PDB entry 9GUT | electron microscopy, 2.80 A resolution | chains A and D of the 24 polymer chains in the assembly

== Chain A ==
Molecule: 16S ribosomal RNA
From: Escherichia coli K-12
Sequence (3082 nucleotides; each row starts with the number of its first residue):
     1 AAAUUGAAGA GUUUGAUCAU GGCUCAGAUU GAACGCUGGC GGCAGGCCUA ACACAUGCAA
    61 GUCGAACGGU AACAGGAAGA AGCUUGCUUC UUUGCUGACG AGUGGCGGAC GGGUGAGUAA
   121 UGUCUGGGAA ACUGCCUGAU GGAGGGGGAU AACUACUGGA AACGGUAGCU AAUACCGCAU
   181 AACGUCGCAA GACCAAAGAG GGGUACCUUC GGGCCUCUUG CCAUCGGAUG UGCCCAGAUG
   241 GGAUUAGCUA GUAGGUGGGG UAACGGCUCA CCUAGGCGAC GAUCCCUAGC UGGUCUGAGA
   301 GGAUGACCAG CCACACUGGA ACUGAGACAC GGUCCAGACU CCUACGGGAG GCAGCAGUGG
   361 GGAAUAUUGC ACAAUGGGCG CAAGCCUGAU GCAGCCAUGC CGCGUGUAUG AAGAAGGCCU
   421 UCGGGUUGUA AAGUACUUUC AGCGGGGAGG AAGGGAGUAA AGUUAAUACC UUUGCUCAUU
   481 GACGUUACCC GCAGAAGAAG CACCGGCUAA CUCCGUGCCA GCAGCCXCGG UAAUACGGAG
   541 GGUGCAAGCG UUAAUCGGAA UUACUGGGCG UAAAGCGCAC GCAGGCGGUU UGUUAAGUCA
   601 GAUGUGAAAU CCCCGGGCUC AACCUGGGAA CUGCAUCUGA UACUGGCAAG CUUGAGUCUC
   661 GUAGAGGGGG GUAGAAUUCC AGGUGUAGCG GUGAAAUGCG UAGAGAUCUG GAGGAAUACC
   721 GGUGGCGAAG GCGGCCCCCU GGACGAAGAC UGACGCUCAG GUGCGAAAGC GUGGGGAGCA
   781 AACAGGAUUA GAUACCCUGG UAGUCCACGC CGUAAACGAU GUCGACUUGG AGGUUGUGCC
   841 CUUGAGGCGU GGCUUCCGGA GCUAACGCGU UAAGUCGACC GCCUGGGGAG UACGGCCGCA
   901 AGGUUAAAAC UCAAAUGAAU UGACGGGGGC CCGCACAAGC GGUGGAGCAU GUGGUUUAAU
   961 UCGAUGXAAC GCGAAGAACC UUACCUGGUC UUGACAUCCA CGGAAGUUUU CAGAGAUGAG
  1021 AAUGUGCCUU CGGGAACCGU GAGACAGGUG CUGCAUGGCU GUCGUCAGCU CGUGUUGUGA
  1081 AAUGUUGGGU UAAGUCCCGC AACGAGCGCA ACCCUUAUCC UUUGUUGCCA GCGGUCCGGC
  1141 CGGGAACUCA AAGGAGACUG CCAGUGAUAA ACUGGAGGAA GGUGGGGAUG ACGUCAAGUC
  1201 AUCAUGGCCC UUACGACCAG GGCUACACAC GUGCUACAAU GGCGCAUACA AAGAGAAGCG
  1261 ACCUCGCGAG AGCAAGCGGA CCUCAUAAAG UGCGUCGUAG UCCGGAUUGG AGUCUGCAAC
  1321 UCGACUCCAU GAAGUCGGAA UCGCUAGUAA UCGUGGAUCA GAAUGCCACG GUGAAUACGU
  1381 UCCCGGGCCU UGUACACACC GCCCGUXACA CCAUGGGAGU GGGUUGCAAA AGAAGUAGGU
  1441 AGCUUAACCU UCGGGAGGGC GCUUACCACU UUGUGAUUCA UGACUGGGGU GAAGUCGUAA
  1501 CAAGGUAACC GUAGGGGAAC CUGCGGUUGG AUCACCUCCU UAAAUUGAAG AGUUUGAUCA
  1561 UGGCUCAGAU UGAACGCUGG CGGCAGGCCU AACACAUGCA AGUCGAACGG UAACAGGAAG
  1621 AAGCUUGCUU CUUUGCUGAC GAGUGGCGGA CGGGUGAGUA AUGUCUGGGA AACUGCCUGA
  1681 UGGAGGGGGA UAACUACUGG AAACGGUAGC UAAUACCGCA UAACGUCGCA AGACCAAAGA
  1741 GGGGUACCUU CGGGCCUCUU GCCAUCGGAU GUGCCCAGAU GGGAUUAGCU AGUAGGUGGG
  1801 GUAACGGCUC ACCUAGGCGA CGAUCCCUAG CUGGUCUGAG AGGAUGACCA GCCACACUGG
  1861 AACUGAGACA CGGUCCAGAC UCCUACGGGA GGCAGCAGUG GGGAAUAUUG CACAAUGGGC
  1921 GCAAGCCUGA UGCAGCCAUG CCGCGUGUAU GAAGAAGGCC UUCGGGUUGU AAAGUACUUU
  1981 CAGCGGGGAG GAAGGGAGUA AAGUUAAUAC CUUUGCUCAU UGACGUUACC CGCAGAAGAA
  2041 GCACCGGCUA ACUCCGUGCC AGCAGCCXCG GUAAUACGGA GGGUGCAAGC GUUAAUCGGA
  2101 AUUACUGGGC GUAAAGCGCA CGCAGGCGGU UUGUUAAGUC AGAUGUGAAA UCCCCGGGCU
  2161 CAACCUGGGA ACUGCAUCUG AUACUGGCAA GCUUGAGUCU CGUAGAGGGG GGUAGAAUUC
  2221 CAGGUGUAGC GGUGAAAUGC GUAGAGAUCU GGAGGAAUAC CGGUGGCGAA GGCGGCCCCC
  2281 UGGACGAAGA CUGACGCUCA GGUGCGAAAG CGUGGGGAGC AAACAGGAUU AGAUACCCUG
  2341 GUAGUCCACG CCGUAAACGA UGUCGACUUG GAGGUUGUGC CCUUGAGGCG UGGCUUCCGG
  2401 AGCUAACGCG UUAAGUCGAC CGCCUGGGGA GUACGGCCGC AAGGUUAAAA CUCAAAUGAA
  2461 UUGACGGGGG CCCGCACAAG CGGUGGAGCA UGUGGUUUAA UUCGAUGXAA CGCGAAGAAC
  2521 CUUACCUGGU CUUGACAUCC ACGGAAGUUU UCAGAGAUGA GAAUGUGCCU UCGGGAACCG
  2581 UGAGACAGGU GCUGCAUGGC UGUCGUCAGC UCGUGUUGUG AAAUGUUGGG UUAAGUCCCG
  2641 CAACGAGCGC AACCCUUAUC CUUUGUUGCC AGCGGUCCGG CCGGGAACUC AAAGGAGACU
  2701 GCCAGUGAUA AACUGGAGGA AGGUGGGGAU GACGUCAAGU CAUCAUGGCC CUUACGACCA
  2761 GGGCUACACA CGUGCUACAA UGGCGCAUAC AAAGAGAAGC GACCUCGCGA GAGCAAGCGG
  2821 ACCUCAUAAA GUGCGUCGUA GUCCGGAUUG GAGUCUGCAA CUCGACUCCA UGAAGUCGGA
  2881 AUCGCUAGUA AUCGUGGAUC AGAAUGCCAC GGUGAAUACG UUCCCGGGCC UUGUACACAC
  2941 CGCCCGUXAC ACCAUGGGAG UGGGUUGCAA AAGAAGUAGG UAGCUUAACC UUCGGGAGGG
  3001 CGCUUACCAC UUUGUGAUUC AUGACUGGGG UGAAGUCGUA ACAAGGUAAC CGUAGGGGAA
  3061 CCUGCGGUUG GAUCACCUCC UU
Not modelled in the structure: 1492-1493, 1542-3082
Glycans and other covalent adducts: covalent link 2MG_1516/MA6_1519
Modified / non-standard residues: PSU (pseudouridine-5'-monophosphate) at position 516, G7M (N7-methyl-guanosine-5'-monophosphate) at position 527, 2MG (2N-methylguanosine-5'-monophosphate) at position 966, 5MC (5-methylcytidine-5'-monophosphate) at position 967, 2MG (2N-methylguanosine-5'-monophosphate) at position 1207, 4OC (4n,o2'-methylcytidine-5'-monophosphate) at position 1402, 5MC (5-methylcytidine-5'-monophosphate) at position 1407, UR3 (3-methyluridine-5'-monophoshate) at position 1498, 2MG (2N-methylguanosine-5'-monophosphate) at position 1516, MA6 (6N-dimethyladenosine-5'-monophoshate) at position 1518, MA6 (6N-dimethyladenosine-5'-monophoshate) at position 1519, PSU (pseudouridine-5'-monophosphate) at position 2057, G7M (N7-methyl-guanosine-5'-monophosphate) at position 2068, 2MG (2N-methylguanosine-5'-monophosphate) at position 2507, 5MC (5-methylcytidine-5'-monophosphate) at position 2508, 2MG (2N-methylguanosine-5'-monophosphate) at position 2748, 4OC (4n,o2'-methylcytidine-5'-monophosphate) at position 2943, 5MC (5-methylcytidine-5'-monophosphate) at position 2948, UR3 (3-methyluridine-5'-monophoshate) at position 3039, 2MG (2N-methylguanosine-5'-monophosphate) at position 3057, MA6 (6N-dimethyladenosine-5'-monophoshate) at position 3059, MA6 (6N-dimethyladenosine-5'-monophoshate) at position 3060
Bound ions: Mg2+ site 1 near G21 (its only coordinating residue here); Mg2+ site 2: C48, G115; Mg2+ site 3 near A53 (its only coordinating residue here); Mg2+ site 4: A59, U387; Mg2+ site 5 near G100 (its only coordinating residue here); Mg2+ site 6: A109, G331; Mg2+ site 7 near G111 (its only coordinating residue here); Mg2+ site 8: G115, G117, G289; Mg2+ site 9: A116, G117, G289; Mg2+ site 10 near G145 (its only coordinating residue here); Mg2+ site 11 near A171 (its only coordinating residue here); Mg2+ site 12: A174, C175; 73 more Mg2+ sites not listed

== Chain D ==
Protein: Small ribosomal subunit protein uS3
From: Escherichia coli K-12
UniProt: C3SQX2 (C3SQX2_ECOLX); numbering as in UniProt (aligned over 1-233)
Amino-acid sequence (233 residues; each row starts with the number of its first residue):
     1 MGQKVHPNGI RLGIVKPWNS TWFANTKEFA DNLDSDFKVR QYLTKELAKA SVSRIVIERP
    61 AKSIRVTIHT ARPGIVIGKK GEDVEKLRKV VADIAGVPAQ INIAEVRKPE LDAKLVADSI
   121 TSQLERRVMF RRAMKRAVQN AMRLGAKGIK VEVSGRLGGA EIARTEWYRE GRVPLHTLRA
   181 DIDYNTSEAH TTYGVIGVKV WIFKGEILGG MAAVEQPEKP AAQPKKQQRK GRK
Not modelled in the structure: 1, 213-233

== Interface between chain A and chain D ==
Contacting residue pairs (58; chain A residue first):
  A1055(A) / Arg-156(D)  hydrogen bond to the sugar
  A1055(A) / Glu-161(D)  hydrogen bond to the sugar
  U1056(A) / Gly-155(D)  phosphate contact
  U1056(A) / Glu-161(D)  phosphate contact
  U1056(A) / Ile-162(D)  phosphate contact
  U1056(A) / Ala-163(D)  hydrogen bond to the phosphate
  U1056(A) / Val-195(D)  hydrogen bond to the sugar
  G1057(A) / Ser-154(D)  hydrogen bond to the phosphate
  G1057(A) / Gly-155(D)  phosphate contact
  G1057(A) / Glu-188(D)  hydrogen bond to the sugar
  G1057(A) / Val-195(D)  sugar contact
  G1057(A) / Gly-197(D)  phosphate contact
  G1058(A) / Ser-154(D)  hydrogen bond to the phosphate
  G1058(A) / Lys-199(D)  salt bridge to the phosphate
  C1059(A) / Lys-199(D)  salt bridge to the phosphate
  U1060(A) / Gln-3(D)  phosphate contact
  G1061(A) / Gln-3(D)  base contact
  U1062(A) / Gly-2(D)  base contact
  U1062(A) / Gln-3(D)  base contact
  U1065(A) / His-176(D)  base contact
  G1106(A) / Arg-172(D)  salt bridge to the phosphate
  C1107(A) / Arg-169(D)  sugar contact
  C1107(A) / Arg-172(D)  salt bridge to the phosphate
  C1107(A) / Val-173(D)  hydrogen bond to the phosphate
  C1107(A) / Pro-174(D)  phosphate contact
  G1108(A) / Pro-174(D)  phosphate contact
  G1108(A) / Leu-175(D)  hydrogen bond to the phosphate
  G1108(A) / His-176(D)  salt bridge to the phosphate
  C1109(A) / His-176(D)  salt bridge to the phosphate
  A1111(A) / His-176(D)  base contact
  A1111(A) / Thr-177(D)  hydrogen bond to the base
  C1112(A) / His-176(D)  base contact
  C1112(A) / Thr-177(D)  base contact
  C1112(A) / Leu-178(D)  hydrogen bond to the base
  C1112(A) / Arg-179(D)  hydrogen bond to the base
  C1113(A) / Ile-14(D)  sugar contact
  C1113(A) / Leu-178(D)  sugar contact
  A1188(A) / Ile-10(D)  sugar contact
  U1189(A) / Val-5(D)  phosphate contact
  U1189(A) / His-176(D)  sugar contact
  G1190(A) / Gly-2(D)  sugar contact
  G1190(A) / Gln-3(D)  hydrogen bond to the sugar
  G1190(A) / Lys-4(D)  phosphate contact
  G1190(A) / Val-5(D)  hydrogen bond to the phosphate
  G1190(A) / His-176(D)  sugar contact
  A1191(A) / Gly-2(D)  hydrogen bond to the phosphate
  A1191(A) / Lys-4(D)  salt bridge to the phosphate
  C1192(A) / Lys-4(D)  salt bridge to the phosphate
  G1193(A) / Gly-2(D)  hydrogen bond to the base
  G1193(A) / Trp-167(D)  hydrogen bond to the phosphate
  A1196(A) / Ile-162(D)  base contact
  A1204(A) / Glu-188(D)  sugar contact
  A1204(A) / His-190(D)  sugar contact
  U1205(A) / His-190(D)  sugar contact
  U1205(A) / Gly-194(D)  sugar contact
  U1205(A) / Val-195(D)  sugar contact
  G1206(A) / Thr-192(D)  sugar contact
  G1206(A) / Gly-194(D)  sugar contact
Also at the interface, not in a pair above, chain A (27 interface residues in all): C1063
Also at the interface, not in a pair above, chain D (33 interface residues in all): Ala-160, Gly-171, Tyr-184, Tyr-193

== Summary ==
27 residues of chain A face 33 of chain D across their interface; the contacts include 17 hydrogen bonds and 8
salt bridges. Polar contacts include A1111(A)/Thr-177(D), C1112(A)/Leu-178(D) and C1112(A)/Arg-179(D). C48(A)
and G115(A) form the Mg2+ site 2. A59(A) and U387(A) coordinate Mg2+ site 4.
Here chain A is 16S ribosomal RNA and chain D is Small ribosomal subunit protein uS3, both from Escherichia
coli K-12. Entry 9GUT (30S mRNA delivery complex (bS1 resolved)) was determined by electron microscopy,
deposited together with 9GUP, 9GUQ, 9GUR, 9GUS, 9GUU, 9GUV, 9GUW and 9GUX.
